Entry 8SB5 (electron microscopy, 3.90 A resolution); this record covers chains C and D of the 12 polymer chains in the assembly.

[Chain C]
Molecule: DH270.I1.6 variable heavy chain
Organism: Homo sapiens
Chain sequence (127 residues; row label = number of the first residue in the row):
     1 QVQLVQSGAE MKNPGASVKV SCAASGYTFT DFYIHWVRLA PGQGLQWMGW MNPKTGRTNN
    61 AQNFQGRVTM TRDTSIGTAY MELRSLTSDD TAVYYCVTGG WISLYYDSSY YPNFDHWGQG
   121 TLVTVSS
Not modelled in the structure: 127
Disulfide bonds: Cys22-Cys96

[Chain D]
Molecule: DH270.I1.6 variable light chain
Organism: Homo sapiens
Chain sequence (110 residues; each row starts with the number of its first residue):
   231 QSALTQPASV SGSPGQSITI SCTGTSYDVG KFDLVSWYQQ HPGKAPKYMI YEVNKWPSGV
   291 SHRFSGSKSG NTASLTISGL QAEDEADYYC CSFGGSATVV CGGGTKVTVL
Disulfide bonds: Cys252-Cys320, Cys321-Cys331

[How chain C and chain D interact]
Contacting residue pairs (34; chain C residue first):
  Leu39(C) with Gln270(D)
  Gly44(C) with Tyr319(D); Gly332(D); Gly333(D), hydrogen bond (backbone-backbone)
  Leu45(C) with Tyr319(D), hydrophobic; Cys321(D), hydrophobic; Cys331(D), hydrophobic; Gly332(D), hydrogen bond (backbone-backbone)
  Trp47(C) with Val329(D)
  Trp50(C) with Ala327(D)
  Tyr95(C) with Lys274(D); Ala275(D); Pro276(D)
  Tyr110(C) with Leu264(D), hydrophobic; Phe323(D), hydrophobic; Ala327(D); Val329(D)
  Tyr111(C) with Leu264(D), hydrophobic
  Pro112(C) with Leu264(D); Ser266(D), hydrogen bond (backbone-side chain); Tyr268(D), hydrogen bond (backbone-side chain); Ser322(D); Val329(D), hydrophobic
  Asn113(C) with Tyr268(D); Tyr278(D), hydrogen bond; Tyr281(D)
  Phe114(C) with Tyr268(D), hydrogen bond (backbone-side chain); Tyr278(D); Val329(D), hydrophobic
  Asp115(C) with Tyr278(D)
  Trp117(C) with Tyr268(D), hydrophobic; Ala275(D), hydrophobic; Pro276(D)
  Gly118(C) with Ala275(D)
Interface residues without a listed pair, chain C (17 interface residues in all): Gln43, Asn60, Ala61
Interface residues without a listed pair, chain D (23 interface residues in all): Phe262, Val265, Glu282, Thr328, Val330

[Summary]
17 residues of chain C and 23 residues of chain D are in contact; the contacts include 6 hydrogen bonds. Polar
contacts include Pro112(C)-Ser266(D), Pro112(C)-Tyr268(D) and Asn113(C)-Tyr278(D).
Here chain C is DH270.I1.6 variable heavy chain and chain D is DH270.I1.6 variable light chain, both from Homo
sapiens. Entry 8SB5 (CryoEM structure of DH270.I1.6-CH848.10.17) was determined by electron microscopy (same
publication as 8SAL, 8SAN, 8SAQ, 8SAR, 8SAS, 8SAT and 9 further entries).
